PDB entry 8ZMT | electron microscopy, 2.52 A resolution | chains B and M of the 20 polymer chains in the assembly

Chain B (and M):
Name: Cytochrome b-c1 complex subunit 2, mitochondrial
Organism: Saccharomyces cerevisiae
Notes: chain M of this document is another copy of the same molecule, construct and numbering; everything in this record applies to it too
UniProtKB: A0A6A5Q625 (A0A6A5Q625_YEASX); numbering as in UniProt (aligned over 17-368)
Chain sequence (352 residues; numbered 17 to 368; the number before each row is that of its first residue):
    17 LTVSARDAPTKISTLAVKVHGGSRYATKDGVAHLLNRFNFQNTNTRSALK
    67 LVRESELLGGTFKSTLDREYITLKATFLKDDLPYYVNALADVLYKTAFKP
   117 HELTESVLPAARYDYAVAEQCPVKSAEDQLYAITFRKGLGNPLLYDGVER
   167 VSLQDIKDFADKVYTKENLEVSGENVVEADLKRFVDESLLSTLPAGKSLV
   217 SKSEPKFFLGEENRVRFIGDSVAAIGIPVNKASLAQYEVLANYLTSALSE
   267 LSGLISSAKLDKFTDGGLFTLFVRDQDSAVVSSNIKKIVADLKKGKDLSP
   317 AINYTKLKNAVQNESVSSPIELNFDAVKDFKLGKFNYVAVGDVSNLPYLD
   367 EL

Interface between chain B and chain M:
Contacting residue pairs (28; chain B residue first):
  Asp-45(B) / Arg-232(M)  salt bridge
  Asp-45(B) / Ser-360(M)  hydrogen bond
  Arg-152(B) / Tyr-364(M)
  Arg-152(B) / Asp-366(M)  salt bridge
  Lys-153(B) / Ser-360(M)  hydrogen bond (side chain-backbone)
  Pro-158(B) / Arg-232(M)
  Asp-162(B) / Arg-232(M)  salt bridge
  Asp-162(B) / Ile-234(M)
  Val-164(B) / Arg-232(M)
  Val-164(B) / Phe-233(M)
  Val-164(B) / Ile-234(M)  hydrophobic
  Val-164(B) / Gly-357(M)
  Glu-165(B) / Asn-361(M)
  Asn-229(B) / Asn-229(M)
  Arg-232(B) / Asp-45(M)  salt bridge
  Arg-232(B) / Pro-158(M)
  Arg-232(B) / Asp-162(M)  salt bridge
  Arg-232(B) / Val-164(M)
  Phe-233(B) / Val-164(M)
  Ile-234(B) / Asp-162(M)
  Ile-234(B) / Val-164(M)  hydrophobic
  Gly-357(B) / Val-164(M)
  Asp-358(B) / Val-164(M)
  Ser-360(B) / Asp-45(M)  hydrogen bond
  Ser-360(B) / Lys-153(M)  hydrogen bond (backbone-side chain)
  Asn-361(B) / Glu-165(M)
  Tyr-364(B) / Arg-152(M)
  Asp-366(B) / Arg-152(M)  salt bridge
Interface residues without a listed pair, chain B (20 interface residues in all): Gly-163, Phe-224, Arg-230
Interface residues without a listed pair, chain M (20 interface residues in all): Gly-163, Phe-224, Arg-230, Asp-358

In short:
Chain B and chain M each contribute 20 residues to their interface, with 4 hydrogen bonds and 6 salt bridges.
Among the polar pairs are Asp-45(B)/Arg-232(M), Arg-152(B)/Asp-366(M) and Asp-162(B)/Arg-232(M).
Both chains are Cytochrome b-c1 complex subunit 2, mitochondrial (Saccharomyces cerevisiae). Entry 8ZMT
(Cryo-EM structure of Saccharomyces cerevisiae bc1 complex in Metyltetraprole-bound state) was determined by
electron microscopy together with 8YHQ and 8YIN from the same study.
